PDB entry 7PW5 | electron microscopy, 3.40 A resolution | chains B and C of the 3 polymer chains in the assembly

Chain B:
Molecule: Protein SMG8
Organism: Homo sapiens
UniProt: Q8ND04 (SMG8_HUMAN); residue numbers follow UniProt; this construct covers 1-991
Amino-acid sequence (991 residues; numbered 1 to 991; the number before each row is that of its first residue):
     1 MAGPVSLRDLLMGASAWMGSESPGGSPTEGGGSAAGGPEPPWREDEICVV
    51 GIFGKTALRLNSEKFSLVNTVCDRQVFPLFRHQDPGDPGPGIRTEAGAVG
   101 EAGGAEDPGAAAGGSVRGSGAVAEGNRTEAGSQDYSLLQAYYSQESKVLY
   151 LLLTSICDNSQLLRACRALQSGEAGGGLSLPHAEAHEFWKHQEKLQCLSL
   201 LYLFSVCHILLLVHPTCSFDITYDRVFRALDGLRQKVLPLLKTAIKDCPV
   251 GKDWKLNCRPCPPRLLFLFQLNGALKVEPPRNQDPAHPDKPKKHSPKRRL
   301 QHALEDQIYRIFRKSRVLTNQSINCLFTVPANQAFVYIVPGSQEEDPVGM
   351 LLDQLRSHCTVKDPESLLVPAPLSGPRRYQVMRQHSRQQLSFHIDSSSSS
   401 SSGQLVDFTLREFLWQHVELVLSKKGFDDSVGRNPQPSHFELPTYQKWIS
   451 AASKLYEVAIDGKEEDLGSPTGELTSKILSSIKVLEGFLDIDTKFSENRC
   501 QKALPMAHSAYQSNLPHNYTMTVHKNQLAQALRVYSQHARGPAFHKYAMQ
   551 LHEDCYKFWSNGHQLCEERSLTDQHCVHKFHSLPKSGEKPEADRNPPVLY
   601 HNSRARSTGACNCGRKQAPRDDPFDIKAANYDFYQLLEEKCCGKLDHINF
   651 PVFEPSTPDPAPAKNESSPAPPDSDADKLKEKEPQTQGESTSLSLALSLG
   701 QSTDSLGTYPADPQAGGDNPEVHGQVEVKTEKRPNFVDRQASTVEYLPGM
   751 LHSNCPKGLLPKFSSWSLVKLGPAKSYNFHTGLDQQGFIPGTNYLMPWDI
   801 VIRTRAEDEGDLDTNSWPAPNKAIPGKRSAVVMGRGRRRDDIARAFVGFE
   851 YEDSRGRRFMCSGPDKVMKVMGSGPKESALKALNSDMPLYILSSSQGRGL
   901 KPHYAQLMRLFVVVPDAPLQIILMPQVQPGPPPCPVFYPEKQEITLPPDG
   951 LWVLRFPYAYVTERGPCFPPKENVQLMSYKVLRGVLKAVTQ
Unresolved in the structure: 1-3, 14-38, 82-132, 173-180, 276-294, 361-407, 459-475, 486-487, 512-522, 666-738, 805-837
Curated features (UniProtKB/Swiss-Prot):
  - modified residue: Ser115 (Phosphoserine), Ser469 (Phosphoserine), Ser668 (Phosphoserine), Ser742 (Phosphoserine), Ser895 (Phosphoserine), Arg898 (Omega-N-methylarginine)
  - natural variant: His208 (H208R: In ALKUS), Arg839 to Gln991 (deletion: In ALKUS)

Chain C:
Molecule: Protein SMG9
Organism: Homo sapiens
UniProt: Q9H0W8 (SMG9_HUMAN); residue numbers follow UniProt; this construct covers 1-520
Amino-acid sequence (520 residues; numbered 1 to 520; the number before each row is that of its first residue):
     1 MSESGHSQPGLYGIERRRRWKEPGSGGPQNLSGPGGRERDYIAPWERERR
    51 DASEETSTSVMQKTPIILSKPPAERSKQPPPPTAPAAPPAPAPLEKPIVL
   101 MKPREEGKGPVAVTGASTPEGTAPPPPAAPAPPKGEKEGQRPTQPVYQIQ
   151 NRGMGTAAPAAMDPVVGQAKLLPPERMKHSIKLVDDQMNWCDSAIEYLLD
   201 QTDVLVVGVLGLQGTGKSMVMSLLSANTPEEDQRTYVFRAQSAEMKERGG
   251 NQTSGIDFFITQERIVFLDTQPILSPSILDHLINNDRKLPPEYNLPHTYV
   301 EMQSLQIAAFLFTVCHVVIVVQDWFTDLSLYRFLQTAEMVKPSTPSPSHE
   351 SSSSSGSDEGTEYYPHLVFLQNKARREDFCPRKLRQMHLMIDQLMAHSHL
   401 RYKGTLSMLQCNVFPGLPPDFLDSEVNLFLVPFMDSEAESENPPRAGPGS
   451 SPLFSLLPGYRGHPSFQSLVSKLRSQVMSMARPQLSHTILTEKNWFHYAA
   501 RIWDGVRKSSALAEYSRLLA
Unresolved in the structure: 1-169, 286-292, 344-360, 436-451, 520
Metal / ion sites: Mg2+: Ser218, Thr253 (together with ATP)
Small-molecule neighbours: ATP (adenosine-5'-triphosphate): Leu212, Gln213, Gly214, Thr215, Gly216, Lys217, Ser218, Met219, Gln233, Ala240, Gln241, Lys246, Asn251, Gln252, Thr253, Pro272, Asn372, Lys373, Pro432, Phe433, Met434, Phe466
Curated features (UniProtKB/Swiss-Prot):
  - modified residue: Ser2 (N-acetylserine), Ser4 (Phosphoserine), Ser7 (Phosphoserine), Ser32 (Phosphoserine), Ser53 (Phosphoserine), Ser451 (Phosphoserine)
  - natural variant: Val184 (V184A: In NEDITPO; uncertain significance)

Chain B / chain C interface:
Contacting residue pairs (61; chain B residue first):
  Lys55(B) with Trp324(C); Asp327(C), salt bridge
  Leu58(B) with Phe325(C), hydrophobic; Lys383(C); Gln386(C)
  Arg59(B) with Arg375(C)
  Ile156(B) with Leu328(C)
  Asn159(B) with Phe325(C); Thr326(C)
  Leu162(B) with Leu328(C), hydrophobic; Met390(C), hydrophobic
  Leu163(B) with Gln386(C)
  Cys166(B) with Leu389(C), hydrophobic; Gln393(C)
  Gln170(B) with Leu389(C); Gln393(C)
  Pro181(B) with His397(C)
  His182(B) with His397(C), hydrogen bond
  Pro215(B) with Trp324(C), hydrophobic
  Thr216(B) with Asp323(C); Trp324(C)
  Ser218(B) with Gln213(C)
  Phe219(B) with Pro276(C)
  Asp220(B) with Asp327(C)
  Ile221(B) with Leu274(C); Pro276(C), hydrophobic; Leu279(C), hydrophobic
  Arg225(B) with Leu519(C)
  Asn272(B) with Asp323(C), hydrogen bond; Lys373(C); Arg375(C), hydrogen bond
  Leu275(B) with Lys246(C)
  Pro296(B) with Glu247(C)
  Arg299(B) with Glu247(C)
  Leu300(B) with Lys246(C); Glu247(C)
  Ala303(B) with Glu247(C); Arg248(C)
  Gln307(B) with Gly249(C), hydrogen bond (side chain-backbone); Pro276(C); Asp280(C)
  Arg310(B) with Asp280(C), salt bridge
  Ile311(B) with His297(C)
  Lys314(B) with Ile283(C); Pro296(C); His297(C)
  Ser315(B) with His297(C)
  Asp346(B) with Arg376(C)
  Val348(B) with Arg376(C)
  Leu352(B) with Tyr460(C), hydrophobic
  Arg356(B) with Leu457(C), hydrogen bond (side chain-backbone)
  Cys359(B) with Phe454(C)
  Ile491(B) with Leu518(C); Leu519(C), hydrophobic
  Phe495(B) with Ala511(C); Glu514(C); Tyr515(C); Leu518(C), hydrophobic
  Asn498(B) with Arg517(C), hydrogen bond
  Gly541(B) with Met339(C)
  Pro542(B) with Met339(C)
Also at the interface, not in a pair above, chain B (52 interface residues in all): Ala57, Cys157, Arg167, Leu169, Ala185, Trp189, Thr222, Arg228, Gly273, Gly349, Thr360, Ser496, Arg540
Also at the interface, not in a pair above, chain C (47 interface residues in all): Ser275, Ser277, Leu295, Val300, Ser329, Val340, Leu394, Phe433, Pro458, Gly459

In short:
52 residues of chain B and 47 residues of chain C are in contact, with 6 hydrogen bonds and 2 salt bridges.
Among the polar pairs are Lys55(B)-Asp327(C), Arg310(B)-Asp280(C) and His182(B)-His397(C). Ligands of chain C:
ATP. Ser218(C) and Thr253(C) form the Mg2+ site.
Chain B is Protein SMG8 and chain C is Protein SMG9, both from Homo sapiens; the structure, Human SMG1-8-9
kinase complex with AlphaFold predicted SMG8 C-terminus, bound to a SMG1 inhibitor, was determined by electron
microscopy together with 7PW4, 7PW6, 7PW7, 7PW8 and 7PW9 from the same study.
